PDB entry 7VAX | electron microscopy, 2.90 A resolution | chains C and E of the 12 polymer chains in the assembly

== Chain C ==
Molecule: V-type ATP synthase alpha chain
From: Thermus thermophilus HB8
Notes: EC 7.1.2.2
UniProtKB: Q56403 (VATA_THET8); residues 1-578 here = UniProt positions 1-578
Amino-acid sequence (578 residues; each row starts with the number of its first residue):
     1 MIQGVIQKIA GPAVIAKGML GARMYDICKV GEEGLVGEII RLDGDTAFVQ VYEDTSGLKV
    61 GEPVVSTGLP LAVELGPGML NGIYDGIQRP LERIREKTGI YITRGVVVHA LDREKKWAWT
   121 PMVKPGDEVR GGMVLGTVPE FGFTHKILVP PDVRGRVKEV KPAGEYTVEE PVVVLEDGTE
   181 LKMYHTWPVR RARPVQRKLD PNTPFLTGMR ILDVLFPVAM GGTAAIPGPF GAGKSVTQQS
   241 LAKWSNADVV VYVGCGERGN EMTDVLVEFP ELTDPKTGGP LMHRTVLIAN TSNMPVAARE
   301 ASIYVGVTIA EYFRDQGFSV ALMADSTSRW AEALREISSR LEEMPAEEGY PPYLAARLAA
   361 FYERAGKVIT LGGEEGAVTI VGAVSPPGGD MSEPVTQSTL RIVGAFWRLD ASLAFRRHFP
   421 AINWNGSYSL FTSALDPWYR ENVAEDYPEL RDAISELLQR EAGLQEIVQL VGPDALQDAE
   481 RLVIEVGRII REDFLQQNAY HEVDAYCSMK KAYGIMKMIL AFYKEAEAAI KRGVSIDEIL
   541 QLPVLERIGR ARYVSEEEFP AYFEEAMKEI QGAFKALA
Sequence notes: conflict Ala232 (Ser in Q56403), Ser235 (Thr in Q56403)
Ion coordination: Mg2+: Ser235 (together with ATP-gamma-S)
Residues lining bound ligands: ATP-gamma-S (AGS; phosphothiophosphoric acid-adenylate ester): Pro229, Phe230, Gly231, Ala232, Gly233, Lys234, Ser235, Val236, Glu257, Arg258, Phe419, Pro420, Gln497, Asn498, Ala499, Tyr500

== Chain E ==
Molecule: V-type ATP synthase beta chain
From: Thermus thermophilus HB8
UniProtKB: Q56404 (VATB_THET8); residues 1-478 here = UniProt positions 1-478
Amino-acid sequence (478 residues; numbered 1 to 478; the number before each row is that of its first residue):
     1 MDLLKKEYTG ITYISGPLLF VENAKDLAYG AIVDIKDGTG RVRGGQVIEV SEEYAVIQVF
    61 EETTGLDLAT TSVSLVEDVA RLGVSKEMLG RRFNGIGKPI DGLPPITPEK RLPITGLPLN
   121 PVARRKPEQF IQTGISTIDV MNTLVRGQKL PIFSGSGLPA NEIAAQIARQ ATVRPDLSGE
   181 GEKEEPFAVV FAAMGITQRE LSYFIQEFER TGALSRSVLF LNKADDPTIE RILTPRMALT
   241 VAEYLAFEHD YHVLVILTDM TNYCEALREI GAAREEIPGR RGYPGYMYTD LATIYERAGV
   301 VEGKKGSVTQ IPILSMPDDD RTHPIPDLTG YITEGQIQLS RELHRKGIYP PIDPLPSLSR
   361 LMNNGVGKGK TREDHKQVSD QLYSAYANGV DIRKLVAIIG EDALTENDRR YLQFADAFER
   421 FFINQGQQNR SIEESLQIAW ALLSMLPQGE LKRISKDHIG KYYGQKLEEI WGAPQALD
Disordered / not traced: 1-2, 471-478
Residues lining bound ligands: ATP-gamma-S (AGS; phosphothiophosphoric acid-adenylate ester): Gly330, Tyr331, Leu358, Arg360, Asn363

== Chain C / chain E interface ==
Contacting residue pairs (119):
  Gln7(C) - Ser51(E)  hydrogen bond (backbone-side chain)
  Gln7(C) - Glu52(E)  hydrogen bond (backbone-backbone)
  Lys8(C) - Glu49(E)  salt bridge
  Lys8(C) - Val50(E)
  Lys8(C) - Ser51(E)
  Ile9(C) - Tyr29(E)  hydrophobic
  Ile9(C) - Glu49(E)
  Ile9(C) - Val50(E)  hydrogen bond (backbone-backbone)
  Gly11(C) - Tyr29(E)  hydrogen bond (backbone-side chain)
  Lys17(C) - Glu52(E)  salt bridge
  Thr55(C) - Tyr29(E)
  Ser56(C) - Tyr29(E)
  Gly57(C) - Ala28(E)
  Gly57(C) - Tyr29(E)  hydrogen bond (backbone-backbone)
  Leu58(C) - Ala28(E)
  Leu58(C) - Tyr29(E)  hydrogen bond (backbone-backbone)
  Lys59(C) - Asp26(E)  salt bridge
  Lys59(C) - Ala28(E)
  Lys59(C) - Asp78(E)  salt bridge
  Val60(C) - Lys25(E)
  Val60(C) - Val50(E)  hydrophobic
  Val60(C) - Ser51(E)
  Val60(C) - Glu52(E)
  Ile83(C) - Val122(E)  hydrophobic
  Leu91(C) - Asn120(E)  hydrogen bond (backbone-side chain)
  Leu91(C) - Pro121(E)
  Leu91(C) - Val122(E)
  Glu92(C) - Val122(E)
  Ile94(C) - Asn120(E)
  Arg95(C) - Asn120(E)
  Arg95(C) - Val122(E)
  Ile100(C) - Leu119(E)
  Ile100(C) - Asn120(E)  hydrogen bond (backbone-backbone)
  Ile100(C) - Ala123(E)  hydrophobic
  Ile100(C) - Val301(E)  hydrophobic
  Tyr101(C) - Leu117(E)
  Tyr101(C) - Pro118(E)
  Tyr101(C) - Leu119(E)  hydrophobic
  Tyr101(C) - Phe247(E)
  Ile102(C) - Pro118(E)  hydrogen bond (backbone-backbone)
  Ile102(C) - Asn120(E)
  Ile102(C) - Pro121(E)
  Thr103(C) - Leu117(E)
  Gly228(C) - Tyr331(E)  hydrogen bond (backbone-side chain)
  Pro229(C) - Tyr331(E)
  Phe230(C) - Arg321(E)
  Phe230(C) - Asp327(E)
  Phe230(C) - Gly330(E)
  Phe230(C) - Tyr331(E)
  Phe230(C) - Gln336(E)
  Gly231(C) - Arg360(E)
  Gly256(C) - Tyr288(E)  hydrogen bond (backbone-side chain)
  Glu257(C) - Tyr288(E)
  Arg258(C) - Glu296(E)
  Arg258(C) - Gly330(E)  hydrogen bond (side chain-backbone)
  Arg258(C) - Tyr331(E)  hydrogen bond (side chain-backbone)
  Arg258(C) - Ile332(E)  hydrogen bond (side chain-backbone)
  Arg258(C) - Thr333(E)  hydrogen bond (side chain-backbone)
  Arg258(C) - Glu334(E)
  Arg258(C) - Arg360(E)
  Gly259(C) - Glu296(E)  hydrogen bond (backbone-side chain)
  Asn260(C) - Arg124(E)
  Asn260(C) - Lys149(E)
  Asn260(C) - Glu334(E)  hydrogen bond
  Thr263(C) - Pro121(E)
  Thr263(C) - Arg124(E)
  Asp264(C) - Lys126(E)
  Leu266(C) - Val122(E)  hydrophobic
  Val267(C) - Lys126(E)
  Glu268(C) - Lys126(E)  salt bridge
  Thr291(C) - Pro121(E)
  Ser292(C) - Tyr288(E)
  Ser292(C) - Thr289(E)
  Ser292(C) - Ala292(E)
  Ser292(C) - Glu296(E)
  Asn293(C) - Pro118(E)
  Asn293(C) - Leu119(E)
  Asn293(C) - Glu296(E)
  Met294(C) - Pro121(E)
  Arg299(C) - Thr289(E)  hydrogen bond
  Arg329(C) - Tyr288(E)
  Glu332(C) - Tyr288(E)
  Arg335(C) - Gly285(E)  hydrogen bond (side chain-backbone)
  Glu336(C) - Tyr286(E)
  Glu336(C) - Thr289(E)  hydrogen bond
  Ser339(C) - Glu276(E)
  Ser339(C) - Ile277(E)
  Arg340(C) - Arg274(E)
  Pro345(C) - Ile277(E)  hydrophobic
  Glu348(C) - Arg280(E)  salt bridge
  Ser385(C) - Tyr331(E)
  Pro386(C) - Tyr331(E)  hydrogen bond (backbone-side chain)
  Pro387(C) - Arg280(E)
  Pro387(C) - Asp327(E)
  Gly388(C) - Thr322(E)
  Gly388(C) - Asp327(E)  hydrogen bond (backbone-side chain)
  Asp390(C) - Arg280(E)  salt bridge
  Phe415(C) - Arg321(E)
  Phe415(C) - Leu355(E)
  Arg416(C) - Asn388(E)
  Arg417(C) - Leu355(E)  hydrogen bond (side chain-backbone)
  Arg417(C) - Ser357(E)  hydrogen bond (side chain-backbone)
  Arg417(C) - Leu358(E)
  Arg417(C) - Tyr383(E)  hydrogen bond
  Arg417(C) - Arg453(E)  hydrogen bond (backbone-side chain)
  Gln469(C) - Leu395(E)
  Gln469(C) - Ile399(E)
  Val471(C) - Ile399(E)
  Asp474(C) - Asp402(E)
  Glu492(C) - Lys452(E)  salt bridge
  Asp493(C) - Lys452(E)  salt bridge
  Gln496(C) - Arg453(E)  hydrogen bond
  Tyr500(C) - Asn363(E)
  Glu546(C) - Gly449(E)
  Arg550(C) - Leu451(E)  hydrogen bond (side chain-backbone)
  Arg550(C) - Lys452(E)
  Arg550(C) - Ile454(E)
  Arg550(C) - Ser455(E)
  Arg550(C) - Lys456(E)
Interface residues without a listed pair, chain C (77 interface residues in all): Ala10, Gly99, Lys234, Met262, Val296, Gly349, Glu393, Val468, Leu470, Gly472, Pro473, Asn498, Tyr553
Interface residues without a listed pair, chain E (69 interface residues in all): Pro127, Asn142, Phe153, Glu243, Thr293, Glu302, Lys304, Pro326, Pro354, Asp380, Ala387, Asp391

== In short ==
77 residues of chain C and 69 residues of chain E are in contact; the contacts include 28 hydrogen bonds and 9
salt bridges. Among the polar pairs are Lys8(C)-Glu49(E), Lys17(C)-Glu52(E) and Lys59(C)-Asp26(E). ATP-gamma-S
is bound between chain C and chain E.
Here chain C is V-type ATP synthase alpha chain and chain E is V-type ATP synthase beta chain, both from
Thermus thermophilus HB8. Entry 7VAX (V1EG of V/A-ATPase from Thermus thermophilus at saturated ATP-gamma-S
condition, state1-2) was determined by electron microscopy together with 7VAI, 7VAJ, 7VAK, 7VAL, 7VAM, 7VAN
and 11 further entries from the same study.
